PDB entry 8QBC | X-ray diffraction, 1.23 A resolution | chain A

# Chain A
Protein: Myoglobin
From: Physeter catodon
Reference sequence: P02185 (MYG_PHYMC); residues 0-153 here correspond to UniProt positions 1-154 (UniProt number = residue number + 1)
Sequence (155 residues; row label = number of the first residue in the row; numbering starts at 0):
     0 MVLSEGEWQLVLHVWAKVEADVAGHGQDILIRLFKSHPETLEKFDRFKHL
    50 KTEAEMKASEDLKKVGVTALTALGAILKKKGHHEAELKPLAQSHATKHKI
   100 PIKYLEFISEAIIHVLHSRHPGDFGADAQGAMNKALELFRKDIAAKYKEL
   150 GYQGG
Differences from the reference sequence: conflict Val64 (His65 in P02185), Ala68 (Val69 in P02185); expression tag (154)
Bound ions: heme Fe: His93 (together with ethyl glycinate)
Residues lining bound ligands:
  - ethyl glycinate (GEE): Gly25, Ile28, Leu29, Phe43, Val64, Gly65, Ala68, Leu69, His93, Ile107
  - heme (HEM): Leu32, Thr39, Lys42, Phe43, Arg45, Val64, Thr67, Ala68, Ala71, Leu72, Leu89, Ser92, His93, His97, Ile99, Tyr103, Leu104, Ile107, Ile111, Phe138
Curated features (UniProtKB/Swiss-Prot):
  - binding site (heme b): His93
  - modified residue: Ser3 (Phosphoserine), Thr67 (Phosphothreonine)

# In short
Ligands of chain A: heme and ethyl glycinate. From UniProt: heme b-binding residue His93.
Chain A is Myoglobin (Physeter catodon); the structure, Reactive amide intermediate in sperm whale myoglobin
mutant H64V V68A, was determined by X-ray diffraction together with 8QBA from the same study.
